PDB entry 4X66 | X-ray diffraction, 3.45 A resolution | chains A and D of the 23 polymer chains in the assembly

[Chain A]
Molecule: 16S rRNA
From: Thermus thermophilus HB8
Sequence (1522 nucleotides; row label = number of the first residue in the row; note: 42 numbers in that range are skipped by the numbering (no residue carries them; nothing is unmodelled there); a row labelled like 190A-190L holds insertion residues (190A, then the next letters in order); numbering starts at 0):
     0 UUUGUUGGAGAGUUUGAUCCUGGCUCAGGGUGAACGCUGGCGGCGUGCCU
    50 AAGACAUGCAAGUCGUGCGGG
    73 CCGCGGGGUUUU
    88 ACUCCG
    95 UGGUC
   101 AGCGGCGGACGGGUGAGUAACGCGUGGGU
  129A G
   130 ACCUACCCGGAAGAGGGGGACAACCCGGGGAAACUCGGGCUAAUCCCCCA
   180 UGUGGACCCGC
190A-190L CCCUUGGGGUGU
   191 GUCCAAAGGGCUUU
   216 GCCCGCUUCCGGAUGGGCCCGCGUCCCAUCAGCUAGUUGGUGGGGUAAUG
   266 GCCCACCAAGGCGACGACGGGUAGCCGGUCUGAGAGGAUGGCCGGCCACA
   316 GGGGCACUGAGACACGGGCCCCACUCCUACGGGAGGCAGCAGUUAGGAAU
   366 CUUCCGCAAUGGGCGCAAGCCUGACGGAGCGACGCCGCUUGGAGGAAGAA
   416 GCCCUUCGGGGUGUAAACUCCUGAA
   442 CCCGGGACGAAACCCCCGACGA
   474 GGGGACUGACGGUACCGGG
   494 GUAAUAGCGCCGGCCAACUCCGUGCCAGCAGCCGCGGUAAUACGGAGGGC
   544 GCGAGCGUUACCCGGAUUCACUGGGCGUAAAGGGCGUGUAGGCGGCCUGG
   594 GGCGUCCCAUGUGAAAGACCACGGCUCAACCGUGGGGGAGCGUGGGAUAC
   644 GCUCAGGCUAGACGGUGGGAGAGGGUGGUGGAAUUCCCGGAGUAGCGGUG
   694 AAAUGCGCAGAUACCGGGAGGAACGCCGAUGGCGAAGGCAGCCACCUGGU
   744 CCACCCGUGACGCUGAGGCGCGAAAGCGUGGGGAGCAAACCGGAUUAGAU
   794 ACCCGGGUAGUCCACGCCCUAAACGAUGCGCGCUAGGUCUCUGGGUCU
   848 CCUGGGGGCCGAAGCUAACGCGUUAAGCGCGCCGCCUGGGGAGUACGGCC
   898 GCAAGGCUGAAACUCAAAGGAAUUGACGGGGGCCCGCACAAGCGGUGGAG
   948 CAUGUGGUUUAAUUCGAAGXAACGCGAAGAACCUUACCAGGCCUUGACAU
   998 GCUAGG
 1003A G
  1004 AACCCGGGUGAAAGCCUGGGGUGCCCC
1030A-1030D GCGA
  1031 GGGGAGCCCUAGCACAGGUGCUGCAUGGCCGUCGUCAGCUCGUGCCGUGA
  1081 GGUGUUGGGUUAAGUCCCGCAACGAGCGCAACCCCCGCCGUUAGUUGCCA
  1131 GCGGUUCGGCCGGGCACUCUAACGGGACUGCCCGCGAAA
  1171 GCGGGAGGAAGGAGGGGACGACGUCUGGUCAGCAUGGCCCUUACGGCCUG
  1221 GGCGACACACGUGCUACAAUGCCCACUACAAAGCGAUGCCACCCGGCAAC
  1271 GGGGAGCUAAUCGCAAAAAGGUGGGCCCAGUUCGGAUUGGGGUCUGCAAC
  1321 CCGACCCCAUGAAGCCGGAAUCGCUAGUAAUCGCGGAUCAG
 1361A C
  1362 CAUGCCGCGGUGAAUACGUUCCCGGGCCUUGUACACACXGCCXGUXACGC
  1412 CAUGGGAGCGGGCUCUACCCGAAGUCGCCGGG
  1446 AGCCUACGGG
  1459 CAGGCGCCGAGGGUAGGGCCCGUGACUGGGGCGAAGUCGUAACAAGGUAG
  1509 CUGUACCGGAAGGUGCGGCUGGAUCCACUCCUUUCU
Unresolved in the structure: 0-4, 1534-1538
Construct notes: conflict C1534 (A132811 in 55771382), A1535 (C132812 in 55771382)
Modified positions: PSU (pseudouridine-5'-monophosphate) at position 516, 7MG (7N-methyl-8-hydroguanosine-5'-monophosphate) at position 527, M2G (N2-dimethylguanosine-5'-monophosphate) at position 966, 5MC (5-methylcytidine-5'-monophosphate) at position 967, 2MG (2N-methylguanosine-5'-monophosphate) at position 1207, 5MC (5-methylcytidine-5'-monophosphate) at position 1400, 4OC (4n,o2'-methylcytidine-5'-monophosphate) at position 1402, 5MC (5-methylcytidine-5'-monophosphate) at position 1404, 5MC (5-methylcytidine-5'-monophosphate) at position 1407, UR3 (3-methyluridine-5'-monophoshate) at position 1498, MA6 (6N-dimethyladenosine-5'-monophoshate) at position 1518, MA6 (6N-dimethyladenosine-5'-monophoshate) at position 1519, PSU (pseudouridine-5'-monophosphate) at position 1540, PSU (pseudouridine-5'-monophosphate) at position 1541
Metal / ion sites: Mg2+ site 1: U5, G6 (shared with Ser83(D) of chain D); Mg2+ site 2: U12, G22; K+ site 1 near U14 (its only coordinating residue here); Mg2+ site 3 near G21 (its only coordinating residue here); Mg2+ site 4 near G28 (its only coordinating residue here); Mg2+ site 5 near U37 (its only coordinating residue here); Mg2+ site 6: G46, G394; Mg2+ site 7 near C48 (its only coordinating residue here); Mg2+ site 8 near A53 (its only coordinating residue here); Mg2+ site 9: G61, U62; Mg2+ site 10: G70, U98; Mg2+ site 11: U83, C1543; 97 more Mg2+ sites not listed; 14 more K+ sites not listed
Residues lining bound ligands:
  - paromomycin (PAR), molecule 1: G31, C47, C48, A50, A51, G52, A53, G113, U114, G115, A353, C355, A356, U358, U359, A360, G361, U365, C366
  - paromomycin (PAR), molecule 2: G567, G568, C569, G570, G575, G821, C862, U863, G874, C875, C879
  - paromomycin (PAR), molecule 3: G610, A611, C613, A614, A622, C623, C624, G625, U626
  - paromomycin (PAR), molecule 4: G661, G662, A663, G664, A665, G666, G667, U740, G741, G742, U743
  - paromomycin (PAR), molecule 5: U669, G670, G671, U672, G673, G714, A715, A716, C717, C805, C806
  - paromomycin (PAR), molecule 6: 5MC_1404, G1405, U1406, 5MC_1407, A1408, C1409, G1489, C1490, G1491, A1492, A1493, G1494, U1495, C1496

[Chain D]
Name: 30S ribosomal protein S4
From: Thermus thermophilus (strain HB8 / ATCC 27634 / DSM 579)
UniProt: P80373 (RS4_THET8); numbering as in UniProt (aligned over 2-209)
Amino-acid sequence (208 residues; each row starts with the number of its first residue):
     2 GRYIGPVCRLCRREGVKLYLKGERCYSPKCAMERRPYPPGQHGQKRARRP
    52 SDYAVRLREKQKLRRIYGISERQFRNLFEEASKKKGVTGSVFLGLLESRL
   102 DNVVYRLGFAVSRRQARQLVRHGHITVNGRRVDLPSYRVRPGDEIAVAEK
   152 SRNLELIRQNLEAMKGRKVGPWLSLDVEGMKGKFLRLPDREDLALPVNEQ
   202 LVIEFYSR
Metal / ion sites: Zn2+: Cys9, Cys12, Cys26, Cys31; Mg2+ site 1: Ser83 (shared with U5(A), G6(A) of chain A); Mg2+ site 2 near Thr89 (its only coordinating residue here)
Curated features (UniProtKB/Swiss-Prot):
  - binding site (Zn(2+)): Cys9, Cys12, Cys26, Cys31

[Interface between chain A and chain D]
Contacting residue pairs (112; chain A residue first):
  A8(A) - Glu205(D)  hydrogen bond to the base
  A8(A) - Ser208(D)  hydrogen bond to the base
  A8(A) - Arg209(D)  base contact
  A26(A) - Arg209(D)  hydrogen bond to the sugar
  G28(A) - Arg76(D)  salt bridge to the phosphate
  C400(A) - Arg73(D)  salt bridge to the phosphate
  C401(A) - Arg73(D)  salt bridge to the phosphate
  C401(A) - Asn77(D)  hydrogen bond to the phosphate
  G402(A) - Gln74(D)  phosphate contact
  G402(A) - Leu135(D)  sugar contact
  G402(A) - Ser137(D)  hydrogen bond to the phosphate
  C403(A) - Gln74(D)  hydrogen bond to the phosphate
  C403(A) - Arg122(D)  hydrogen bond to the sugar
  C403(A) - Pro136(D)  phosphate contact
  C403(A) - Ser137(D)  hydrogen bond to the phosphate
  U404(A) - Gly2(D)  hydrogen bond to the base
  U404(A) - Arg118(D)  salt bridge to the phosphate
  U404(A) - Arg122(D)  phosphate contact
  U405(A) - Gly2(D)  hydrogen bond to the base
  U405(A) - Arg3(D)  salt bridge to the phosphate
  G406(A) - Ile5(D)  phosphate contact
  G406(A) - Gln119(D)  hydrogen bond to the sugar
  G407(A) - Ile5(D)  phosphate contact
  G407(A) - Ser113(D)  phosphate contact
  G407(A) - Arg115(D)  salt bridge to the phosphate
  G407(A) - Gln116(D)  hydrogen bond to the sugar
  G407(A) - Gln119(D)  hydrogen bond to the sugar
  A408(A) - Leu21(D)  phosphate contact
  A408(A) - Lys22(D)  phosphate contact
  A408(A) - Ser113(D)  hydrogen bond to the phosphate
  A408(A) - Gln116(D)  hydrogen bond to the sugar
  G409(A) - Lys22(D)  salt bridge to the phosphate
  G409(A) - Glu24(D)  phosphate contact
  G409(A) - Arg25(D)  phosphate contact
  G410(A) - Lys22(D)  base contact
  G410(A) - Arg25(D)  salt bridge to the phosphate
  G410(A) - Lys30(D)  salt bridge to the phosphate
  A411(A) - Arg25(D)  salt bridge to the phosphate
  A411(A) - Lys30(D)  salt bridge to the phosphate
  A412(A) - Arg35(D)  salt bridge to the phosphate
  G413(A) - Arg35(D)  hydrogen bond to the base
  G413(A) - Arg36(D)  base contact
  C419(A) - Gln42(D)  sugar contact
  G425(A) - Gln45(D)  hydrogen bond to the phosphate
  G426(A) - Arg36(D)  salt bridge to the phosphate
  G426(A) - Tyr38(D)  hydrogen bond to the phosphate
  G426(A) - Gly41(D)  hydrogen bond to the phosphate
  G426(A) - Gln42(D)  hydrogen bond to the sugar
  G426(A) - Gln45(D)  phosphate contact
  U427(A) - Arg13(D)  salt bridge to the phosphate
  U427(A) - Arg36(D)  salt bridge to the phosphate
  U427(A) - Pro40(D)  phosphate contact
  U427(A) - Gly41(D)  hydrogen bond to the phosphate
  G428(A) - Pro7(D)  phosphate contact
  G428(A) - Arg10(D)  salt bridge to the phosphate
  G428(A) - Arg13(D)  phosphate contact
  G428(A) - Arg36(D)  hydrogen bond to the sugar
  U429(A) - Lys22(D)  phosphate contact
  U429(A) - Arg25(D)  sugar contact
  U429(A) - Ala32(D)  phosphate contact
  U429(A) - Arg36(D)  salt bridge to the phosphate
  A430(A) - Pro7(D)  phosphate contact
  A430(A) - Val8(D)  hydrogen bond to the phosphate
  A430(A) - Cys9(D)  hydrogen bond to the phosphate
  A430(A) - Lys22(D)  salt bridge to the phosphate
  C436(A) - Glu156(D)  sugar contact
  U437(A) - His123(D)  hydrogen bond to the sugar
  U437(A) - His125(D)  hydrogen bond to the sugar
  U437(A) - Leu155(D)  phosphate contact
  G438(A) - His123(D)  sugar contact
  G438(A) - His125(D)  phosphate contact
  C489(A) - Arg132(D)  salt bridge to the phosphate
  G490(A) - Arg132(D)  salt bridge to the phosphate
  A496(A) - Gln119(D)  base contact
  A496(A) - His123(D)  base contact
  C508(A) - Arg209(D)  salt bridge to the phosphate
  A509(A) - Ser52(D)  hydrogen bond to the phosphate
  A509(A) - Tyr54(D)  phosphate contact
  A509(A) - Ala55(D)  sugar contact
  C511(A) - His43(D)  hydrogen bond to the base
  C511(A) - Arg49(D)  salt bridge to the phosphate
  U512(A) - Gln42(D)  hydrogen bond to the sugar
  U512(A) - His43(D)  sugar contact
  U512(A) - Lys46(D)  salt bridge to the phosphate
  G540(A) - Gln42(D)  hydrogen bond to the base
  G540(A) - His43(D)  base contact
  G541(A) - Gly41(D)  phosphate contact
  G541(A) - Gln42(D)  hydrogen bond to the sugar
  G542(A) - Arg10(D)  salt bridge to the phosphate
  G542(A) - Arg14(D)  hydrogen bond to the phosphate
  G542(A) - Gly41(D)  sugar contact
  C543(A) - Arg10(D)  salt bridge to the phosphate
  C543(A) - Arg14(D)  salt bridge to the phosphate
  C543(A) - Arg59(D)  phosphate contact
  G544(A) - Leu58(D)  phosphate contact
  G544(A) - Arg59(D)  salt bridge to the phosphate
  G544(A) - Gln62(D)  hydrogen bond to the phosphate
  G544(A) - Arg66(D)  salt bridge to the phosphate
  C545(A) - Lys61(D)  salt bridge to the phosphate
  C545(A) - Gln62(D)  hydrogen bond to the phosphate
  C545(A) - Arg65(D)  salt bridge to the phosphate
  C545(A) - Glu72(D)  sugar contact
  G546(A) - Glu72(D)  hydrogen bond to the phosphate
  G546(A) - Arg73(D)  hydrogen bond to the phosphate
  A547(A) - Gly2(D)  hydrogen bond to the phosphate
  G616(A) - Arg141(D)  salt bridge to the phosphate
  U619(A) - Arg132(D)  base contact
  U619(A) - Val133(D)  base contact
  U619(A) - Asp134(D)  hydrogen bond to the base
  U619(A) - Leu135(D)  base contact
  C620(A) - Leu135(D)  base contact
  C620(A) - Tyr138(D)  sugar contact
Interface residues without a listed pair, chain A (48 interface residues in all): A439, C613, A614
Interface residues without a listed pair, chain D (67 interface residues in all): Tyr4, Arg57, Ser71, Lys84, Lys85, Val112, Leu157

[In short]
48 residues of chain A and 67 residues of chain D are in contact; the contacts include 38 hydrogen bonds and
31 salt bridges. Polar pairs include A8(A)-Glu205(D), A8(A)-Ser208(D) and U404(A)-Gly2(D). Bound to chain A: 6
copies of paromomycin.
Chain A is 16S rRNA (Thermus thermophilus HB8) and chain D is 30S ribosomal protein S4 (Thermus thermophilus
(strain HB8 / ATCC 27634 / DSM 579)); the structure, Crystal Structure of 30S ribosomal subunit from Thermus
thermophilus, was determined by X-ray diffraction together with 4X62, 4X64 and 4X65 from the same study.
